PDB entry 5HOG | X-ray diffraction, 3.09 A resolution | chains A and C of the 5 polymer chains in the assembly

# Chain A (and C)
Protein: DNA polymerase alpha-binding protein
Organism: Saccharomyces cerevisiae
Notes: chain C of this document is another copy of the same molecule, construct and numbering; everything in this record applies to it too
Reference sequence: Q01454 (CTF4_YEAST); numbering as in UniProt (aligned over 450-927)
Sequence (478 residues; row label = number of the first residue in the row):
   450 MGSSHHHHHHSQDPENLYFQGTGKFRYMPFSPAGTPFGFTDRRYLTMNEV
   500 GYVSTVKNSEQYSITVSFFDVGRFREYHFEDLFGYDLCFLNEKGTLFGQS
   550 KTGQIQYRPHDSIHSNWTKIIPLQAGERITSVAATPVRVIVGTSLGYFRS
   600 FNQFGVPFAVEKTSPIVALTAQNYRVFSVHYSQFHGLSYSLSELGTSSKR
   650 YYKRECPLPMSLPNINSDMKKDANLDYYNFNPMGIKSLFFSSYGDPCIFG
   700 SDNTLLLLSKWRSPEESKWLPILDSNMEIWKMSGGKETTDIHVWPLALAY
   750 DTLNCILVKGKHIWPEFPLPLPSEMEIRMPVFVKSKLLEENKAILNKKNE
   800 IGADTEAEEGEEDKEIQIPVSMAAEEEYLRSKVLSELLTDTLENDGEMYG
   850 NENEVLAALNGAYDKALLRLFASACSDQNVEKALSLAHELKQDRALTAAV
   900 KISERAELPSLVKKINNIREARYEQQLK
Not modelled in the structure: 450-473, 664-670, 792-813 (chain C: 450-473, 664-670, 777-927)
Construct notes: conflict Met450 (His in Q01454), Gly451 (Asn in Q01454), Ser452 (Glu in Q01454), Ser453 (His in Q01454), His454 (Ser in Q01454), His455 (Tyr in Q01454), His456 (Ser in Q01454), His457 (Arg in Q01454), His458 (Val in Q01454), Ser460 (Lys in Q01454), Gln461 (Thr in Q01454), Asp462 (His in Q01454), Pro463 (Ser in Q01454), Glu464 (Phe in Q01454), Asn465 (Pro in Q01454), Leu466 (Ile in Q01454), Tyr467 (Ser in Q01454), Phe468 (Leu in Q01454), Gln469 (Ala in Q01454), Gly470 (Asn in Q01454)
What the authors report for this chain:
  - mutagenesis - L867E/A871E/A897E/I901E: abolished binding to Pol1
  - mutagenesis - L867E/A871E/A897E/I901E, I901E: abolished binding to Sld5 CIP-box
  - mutagenesis - I901E: abolished binding to CMG helicase
  - mutagenesis - I901E: abolished growth in response to mrc1
  - mutagenesis - M731E/I740E/L756E: abolished binding to Dpb2
  - mutagenesis - M731E/I740E/L756E: unchanged binding to Dna2
  - mutagenesis - M731E/I740E/L756E: unchanged binding to Pol1

# Interface between chain A and chain C
Pairs across the interface (51):
  Tyr630(A) - Phe633(C)
  Gln632(A) - Phe633(C)
  Phe633(A) - Phe633(C)
  Phe633(A) - His634(C)
  His634(A) - Phe633(C)
  His634(A) - His634(C)
  Gly635(A) - Phe633(C)
  Lys652(A) - Arg653(C)
  Pro656(A) - Glu654(C)
  Pro658(A) - Lys611(C)  hydrogen bond (backbone-side chain)
  Pro658(A) - Thr612(C)
  Ser660(A) - Lys611(C)  hydrogen bond
  Leu661(A) - Gln632(C)
  Thr703(A) - Gln573(C)
  Thr703(A) - Tyr596(C)
  Leu705(A) - Lys611(C)
  Pro713(A) - Arg653(C)  hydrogen bond (backbone-side chain)
  Glu714(A) - Arg649(C)  salt bridge
  Glu714(A) - Tyr650(C)  hydrogen bond (backbone-backbone)
  Glu715(A) - Ser647(C)
  Glu715(A) - Lys648(C)
  Ser716(A) - Tyr650(C)
  Ser716(A) - Arg653(C)  hydrogen bond (backbone-side chain)
  Lys717(A) - Glu610(C)
  Lys717(A) - Ser647(C)  hydrogen bond
  Lys717(A) - Lys648(C)
  Trp718(A) - Glu610(C)
  Trp718(A) - Lys611(C)  hydrogen bond (backbone-backbone)
  Leu719(A) - Val609(C)
  Pro720(A) - Tyr596(C)  hydrophobic
  Pro720(A) - Val609(C)
  Pro720(A) - Glu610(C)
  Pro720(A) - Lys611(C)
  Pro779(A) - Pro571(C)
  Pro779(A) - Arg598(C)  hydrogen bond (backbone-side chain)
  Val780(A) - Pro571(C)
  Phe781(A) - Pro571(C)
  Val782(A) - Ile569(C)
  Glu824(A) - Lys568(C)  salt bridge
  Glu824(A) - Pro606(C)
  Tyr827(A) - Pro606(C)
  Leu828(A) - Pro606(C)  hydrophobic
  Leu828(A) - Phe607(C)
  Lys831(A) - Phe607(C)
  Glu880(A) - His563(C)  salt bridge
  Glu880(A) - Phe603(C)
  Lys881(A) - Phe603(C)
  Ser884(A) - Asn601(C)
  Ser884(A) - Phe603(C)
  Leu885(A) - Val605(C)  hydrophobic
  Glu888(A) - Phe607(C)
Other interface residues (no listed pair), chain A (39 interface residues in all): Met659, Asp701, Lys709, Asp723, Lys785, Glu835
Other interface residues (no listed pair), chain C (31 interface residues in all): Ile570, Leu594, Ala608, Ser613, Ser631, Tyr651

# In short
39 residues of chain A and 31 residues of chain C are in contact, with 8 hydrogen bonds and 3 salt bridges.
Polar pairs include Glu714(A)-Arg649(C), Glu824(A)-Lys568(C) and Glu880(A)-His563(C). The paper reports that
L867E/A871E/A897E/I901E and I901E of chain A abolish binding to Sld5 CIP-box; L867E/A871E/A897E/I901E of chain
A abolish binding to Pol1.
Both chains are DNA polymerase alpha-binding protein (Saccharomyces cerevisiae). Entry 5HOG (Crystal structure
of the carboxy-terminal domain of yeast Ctf4 bound to Dna2) was determined by X-ray diffraction, deposited
together with 5HOI.
